Entry 2DWE (X-ray diffraction, 2.50 A resolution); this record covers chains A and C of the 3 polymer chains in the assembly.

# Chain A
Molecule: Antibody fab heavy chain
Organism: Mus musculus
Notes: antibody fragment or engineered binder
Sequence (219 residues; numbered 1 to 219; the number before each row is that of its first residue):
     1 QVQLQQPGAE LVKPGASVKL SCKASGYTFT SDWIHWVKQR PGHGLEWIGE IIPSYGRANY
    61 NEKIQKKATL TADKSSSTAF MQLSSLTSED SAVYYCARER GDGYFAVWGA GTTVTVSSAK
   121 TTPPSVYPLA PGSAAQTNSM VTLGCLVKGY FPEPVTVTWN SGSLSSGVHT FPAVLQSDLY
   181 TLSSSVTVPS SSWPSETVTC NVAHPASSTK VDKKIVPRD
Cystine bridges: Cys-22/Cys-96, Cys-145/Cys-200

# Chain C
Molecule: Voltage-gated potassium channel
Organism: Streptomyces lividans
UniProtKB: P0A334 (KCSA_STRLI); numbering as in UniProt (aligned over 22-124)
Sequence (103 residues; numbered 22 to 124; the number before each row is that of its first residue):
    22 SALHWRAAGA ATVLLVIVLL AGSYLAVLAE RGAPGAQLIT YPRALWWSVE TATTVGYGDL
    82 YPVTLWGRCV AVVVMVAGIT SFGLVTAALA TWFVGREQER RGH
Sequence notes: engineered mutation Cys-90 (Leu in P0A334)
Metal / ion sites: rubidium ion site 1 near Thr-75 (its only coordinating residue here); rubidium ion site 2: Thr-75, Val-76; rubidium ion site 3: Gly-77, Tyr-78
Residues lining bound ligands:
  - (2S)-3-hydroxy-2-(nonanoyloxy)propyl laurate (L2C): Leu-41, Ser-44, Tyr-45, Tyr-62, Pro-63, Leu-66, Trp-67, Val-70, Val-84, Thr-85, Leu-86, Arg-89, Val-93
  - tetrabutylammonium ion (TBA): Ala-73, Thr-74, Thr-75, Gly-99, Ile-100, Phe-103

# Chain A / chain C interface
Residue-residue contacts - 22 pairs, chain A then chain C:
  Thr-30(A) with Tyr-45(C), hydrogen bond
  Ser-31(A) with Tyr-62(C)
  Trp-33(A) with Arg-52(C); Tyr-62(C), hydrogen bond
  Glu-50(A) with Arg-52(C), salt bridge
  Ile-52(A) with Tyr-45(C); Leu-49(C), hydrophobic; Tyr-62(C)
  Ser-54(A) with Tyr-45(C), hydrogen bond
  Tyr-55(A) with Leu-49(C), hydrophobic
  Arg-57(A) with Leu-49(C), hydrogen bond (side chain-backbone); Arg-52(C), hydrogen bond (side chain-backbone)
  Asn-59(A) with Arg-52(C), hydrogen bond (side chain-backbone); Gly-53(C)
  Glu-62(A) with Pro-55(C)
  Glu-99(A) with Arg-52(C), salt bridge
  Arg-100(A) with Tyr-62(C)
  Gly-101(A) with Arg-52(C); Thr-61(C); Tyr-62(C), hydrogen bond (backbone-backbone)
  Asp-102(A) with Thr-61(C)
  Gly-103(A) with Thr-61(C)
Also at the interface, not in a pair above, chain A (16 interface residues in all): His-35
Also at the interface, not in a pair above, chain C (9 interface residues in all): Val-48, Pro-63

# Summary
16 residues of chain A face 9 of chain C across their interface, with 7 hydrogen bonds and 2 salt bridges.
Among the polar pairs are Glu-50(A)/Arg-52(C), Glu-99(A)/Arg-52(C) and Thr-30(A)/Tyr-45(C). Bound to chain C:
(2S)-3-hydroxy-2-(nonanoyloxy)propyl laurate and tetrabutylammonium ion.
Chain A is Antibody fab heavy chain (Mus musculus) and chain C is Voltage-gated potassium channel
(Streptomyces lividans); the structure, Crystal structure of KcsA-FAB-TBA complex in Rb+, was determined by
X-ray diffraction together with 2DWD, 2HVJ and 2HVK from the same study.
